PDB entry 3VT7 | X-ray diffraction, 1.65 A resolution | chains A and C

# Chain A
Protein: Vitamin D3 receptor
From: Rattus norvegicus
Reference sequence: P13053 (VDR_RAT); residue numbers follow UniProt; this construct covers 116-164, 212-423
Amino-acid sequence (271 residues; row label = number of the first residue in the row; note: 47 numbers in that range are skipped by the numbering (no residue carries them; nothing is unmodelled there)):
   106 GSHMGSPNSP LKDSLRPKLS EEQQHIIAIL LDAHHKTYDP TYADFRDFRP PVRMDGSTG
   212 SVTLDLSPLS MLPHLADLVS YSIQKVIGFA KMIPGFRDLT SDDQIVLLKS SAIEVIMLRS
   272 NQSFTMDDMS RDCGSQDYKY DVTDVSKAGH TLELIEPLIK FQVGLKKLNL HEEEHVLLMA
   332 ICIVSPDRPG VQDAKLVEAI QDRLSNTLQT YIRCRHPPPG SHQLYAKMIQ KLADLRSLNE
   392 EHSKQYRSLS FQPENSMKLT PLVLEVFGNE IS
Not modelled in the structure: 106-122, 160-164, 212-217, 278-287, 421-423
Sequence notes: expression tag (106-115); engineered mutation R282 (Trp in P13053)
Small-molecule neighbours: 1,25 dihydroxy vitamin d3 (VDX; 5-{2-[1-(5-hydroxy-1,5-dimethyl-hexyl)-7a-methyl-octahydro-inden-4-ylidene]-ethylidene}-4-methylene-cyclohexane-1,3-diol): Y143, Y147, F150, L223, L226, L229, V230, S233, I264, I267, M268, R270, S271, S274, Y291, V296, A299, H301, L305, L309, H393, Y397, L400, L410, V414, F418

# Chain C
Protein: Coactivator peptide drip
Amino-acid sequence (13 residues; numbered 625 to 637; the number before each row is that of its first residue):
   625 KNHPMLMNLL KDN
Not modelled in the structure: 636-637

# Interface between chain A and chain C
Pairs across the interface (22; chain A residue first):
  I238(A) with L630(C), hydrophobic; L633(C), hydrophobic; L634(C), hydrophobic
  K242(A) with L633(C), hydrogen bond (side chain-backbone); L634(C); K635(C)
  F247(A) with L634(C), hydrophobic
  S252(A) with M631(C)
  Q255(A) with L634(C)
  I256(A) with H627(C); L630(C), hydrophobic; M631(C); L634(C), hydrophobic
  L259(A) with L634(C), hydrophobic
  K260(A) with H627(C); L630(C)
  P412(A) with M629(C)
  L413(A) with M629(C), hydrophobic
  E416(A) with H627(C); P628(C); M629(C), hydrogen bond (side chain-backbone); L630(C), hydrogen bond (side chain-backbone)
Interface residues without a listed pair, chain A (13 interface residues in all): Q235, V417
Interface residues without a listed pair, chain C (10 interface residues in all): K625, N626

# Overview
The interface between chain A and chain C involves 13 residues on one side and 10 on the other, with 3
hydrogen bonds. Among the polar pairs are K242(A)-L633(C), E416(A)-M629(C) and E416(A)-L630(C). Ligands of
chain A: 1,25 dihydroxy vitamin d3.
Chain A is Vitamin D3 receptor (Rattus norvegicus) and chain C is Coactivator peptide drip; the structure,
Crystal structures of rat VDR-LBD with W282R mutation, was determined by X-ray diffraction, deposited together
with 3VT3, 3VT4, 3VT5, 3VT6, 3VT8 and 3VT9.
